PDB entry 4OKW | X-ray diffraction, 2.00 A resolution | chains A and B

[Chain A]
Name: Androgen receptor
Source organism: Homo sapiens
Notes: fragment: ligand binding doamin
UniProt: P10275 (ANDR_HUMAN); numbering as in UniProt (aligned over 670-919)
Chain sequence (250 residues; numbered 670 to 919; the number before each row is that of its first residue):
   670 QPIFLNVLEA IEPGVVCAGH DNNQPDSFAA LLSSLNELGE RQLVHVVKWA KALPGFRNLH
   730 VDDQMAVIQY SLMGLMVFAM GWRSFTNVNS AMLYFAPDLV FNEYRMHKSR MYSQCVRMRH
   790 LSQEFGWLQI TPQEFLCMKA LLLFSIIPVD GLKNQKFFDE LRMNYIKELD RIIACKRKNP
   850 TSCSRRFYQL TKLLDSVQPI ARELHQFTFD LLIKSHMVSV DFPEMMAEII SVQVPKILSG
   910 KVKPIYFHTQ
Disordered / not traced: 670, 844-851, 918-919
Construct notes: engineered mutation Leu741 (Trp in P10275), Ala760 (Arg in P10275)
Ligand contacts: R-bicalutamide (198): Leu704, Asn705, Leu707, Gly708, Gln711, Gln738, Leu741, Met742, Met745, Val746, Met749, Arg752, Phe764, Met787, Leu873, His874, Thr877, Met895, Ile898, Ile899, Val903
UniProt features mapped onto this chain:
  - natural variant: Val685 (V685I: In AIS), Leu701 (L701M: In AIS), Ser703 (S703A: In AIS), Val716 (V716M: In prostate cancer), Arg752 (W752R: In AIS; this construct carries the variant), Phe813 (L813F: In AIS; this construct carries the variant), Ile842 (I842S: In PAIS), Arg855 (R855K: In PAIS), Leu881 (L881Q: In prostate cancer), Val887 (M887V: In AIS; this construct carries the variant), Ile899 (I899T: In AIS)
From the paper describing this entry:
  - mutagenesis - W741L: increased signaling in response to R-bicalutamide (citing earlier work)

[Chain B]
Name: co-regulator peptide
Chain sequence (12 residues; row label = number of the first residue in the row; numbers below 1 keep their minus sign (Asn-2 is residue -2)):
    -2 NTTDTLFSQH YR
Disordered / not traced: -2 to 0, 9

[How chain A and chain B interact]
Pairs across the interface (19):
  Leu712(A) with Phe4(B), hydrophobic
  Val713(A) with His7(B)
  Val716(A) with Phe4(B), hydrophobic; Tyr8(B), hydrophobic
  Lys720(A) with Tyr8(B), hydrogen bond (side chain-backbone)
  Phe725(A) with Tyr8(B)
  Gln733(A) with Tyr8(B), hydrogen bond
  Met734(A) with Phe4(B), hydrophobic; Ser5(B); Tyr8(B), hydrophobic
  Ile737(A) with Tyr8(B), hydrophobic
  Gln738(A) with Phe4(B)
  Glu893(A) with Leu3(B)
  Met894(A) with Leu3(B); Phe4(B), hydrophobic; His7(B)
  Glu897(A) with Thr2(B), hydrogen bond; Leu3(B), hydrogen bond (side chain-backbone); Phe4(B), hydrogen bond (side chain-backbone)
Also at the interface, not in a pair above, chain A (13 interface residues in all): Ile898

[Summary]
Chain A and chain B form an interface of 13 and 6 residues respectively; the contacts include 5 hydrogen
bonds. Among the polar pairs are Lys720(A)-Tyr8(B), Gln733(A)-Tyr8(B) and Glu897(A)-Thr2(B). Ligands of chain
A: R-bicalutamide. From the paper: W741L of chain A increases signaling in response to R-bicalutamide.
Chain A is Androgen receptor (Homo sapiens) and chain B is co-regulator peptide; the structure, Crystal
structure of W741L-AR-LBD bound with co-regulator peptide, was determined by X-ray diffraction (same
publication as 4OED, 4OEY, 4OEZ, 4OFR, 4OFU, 4OH5 and 10 further entries).
